Entry 3FU7 (X-ray diffraction, 1.67 A resolution); this record covers chains A and B.

== Chain A ==
Protein: Laccase-1
From: Melanocarpus albomyces
Notes: EC 1.10.3.2
Reference sequence: Q70KY3 (LAC1_MELAO); residues 1-559 here correspond to UniProt positions 51-609 (UniProt number = residue number + 50)
Chain sequence (559 residues; numbered 1 to 559; the number before each row is that of its first residue):
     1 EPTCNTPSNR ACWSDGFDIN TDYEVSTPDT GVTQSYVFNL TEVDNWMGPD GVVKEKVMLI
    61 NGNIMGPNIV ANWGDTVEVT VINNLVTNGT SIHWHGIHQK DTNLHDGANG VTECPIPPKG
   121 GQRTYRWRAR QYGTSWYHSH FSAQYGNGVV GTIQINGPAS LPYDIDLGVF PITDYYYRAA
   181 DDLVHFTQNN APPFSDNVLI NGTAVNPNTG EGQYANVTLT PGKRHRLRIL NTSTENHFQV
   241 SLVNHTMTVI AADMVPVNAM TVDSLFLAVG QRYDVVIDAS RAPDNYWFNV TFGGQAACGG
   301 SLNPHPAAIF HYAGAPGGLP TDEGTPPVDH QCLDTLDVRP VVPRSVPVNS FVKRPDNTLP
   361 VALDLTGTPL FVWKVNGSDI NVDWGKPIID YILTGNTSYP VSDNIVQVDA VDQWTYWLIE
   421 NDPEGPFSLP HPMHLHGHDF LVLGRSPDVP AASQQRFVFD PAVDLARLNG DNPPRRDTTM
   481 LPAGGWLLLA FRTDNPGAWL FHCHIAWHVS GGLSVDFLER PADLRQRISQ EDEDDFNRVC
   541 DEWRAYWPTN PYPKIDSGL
Modified positions: His-98 (3-(2-oxo-2h-imidazol-4-yl)-l-alanine; OHI)
Swiss-Prot annotation at these positions:
  - binding site (Cu cation): His-93, His-95, His-138, His-140, His-431, His-434, His-436, His-502, Cys-503, His-504, His-508
  - glycosylation (N-linked (GlcNAc...) asparagine): Asn-39, Asn-88, Asn-201, Asn-216, Asn-244, Asn-289, Asn-376, Asn-396
Disulfide bonds: Cys-114/Cys-540, Cys-298/Cys-332
Glycans and other covalent adducts: glycan linked to Asn-39, Asn-88, Asn-396; N-acetylglucosamine (NAG) linked to Asn-201, Asn-216, Asn-289, Asn-376
Ion coordination: Cu ion site 1: His-93, His-434; Cu ion site 2: His-95, His-138, His-504 (together with oxygen molecule); Cu ion site 3: His-140, His-436, His-502 (together with oxygen molecule); Cu ion site 4: His-431, His-508
Ligand contacts:
  - 2,6-dimethoxyphenol / 4-(2,6-dimethoxyphenoxy)-2,6-dimethoxyphenol / 2,6-dimethoxycyclohexa-2,5-diene-1,4-dione: Ala-191, Pro-192, Glu-235, Ala-296, Leu-363, Phe-371, Trp-373, Phe-427, Leu-429, His-508
  - oxygen molecule (OXY): His-93, His-95, His-138, His-140, His-434, His-436, His-502, His-504

== Chain B ==
Protein: Laccase-1
From: Melanocarpus albomyces
Notes: EC 1.10.3.2
Reference sequence: Q70KY3 (LAC1_MELAO); residues 1-559 here correspond to UniProt positions 51-609 (UniProt number = residue number + 50)
Chain sequence (559 residues; row label = number of the first residue in the row):
     1 EPTCNTPSNR ACWSDGFDIN TDYEVSTPDT GVTQSYVFNL TEVDNWMGPD GVVKEKVMLI
    61 NGNIMGPNIV ANWGDTVEVT VINNLVTNGT SIHWHGIHQK DTNLHDGANG VTECPIPPKG
   121 GQRTYRWRAR QYGTSWYHSH FSAQYGNGVV GTIQINGPAS LPYDIDLGVF PITDYYYRAA
   181 DDLVHFTQNN APPFSDNVLI NGTAVNPNTG EGQYANVTLT PGKRHRLRIL NTSTENHFQV
   241 SLVNHTMTVI AADMVPVNAM TVDSLFLAVG QRYDVVIDAS RAPDNYWFNV TFGGQAACGG
   301 SLNPHPAAIF HYAGAPGGLP TDEGTPPVDH QCLDTLDVRP VVPRSVPVNS FVKRPDNTLP
   361 VALDLTGTPL FVWKVNGSDI NVDWGKPIID YILTGNTSYP VSDNIVQVDA VDQWTYWLIE
   421 NDPEGPFSLP HPMHLHGHDF LVLGRSPDVP AASQQRFVFD PAVDLARLNG DNPPRRDTTM
   481 LPAGGWLLLA FRTDNPGAWL FHCHIAWHVS GGLSVDFLER PADLRQRISQ EDEDDFNRVC
   541 DEWRAYWPTN PYPKIDSGL
Swiss-Prot annotation at these positions:
  - binding site (Cu cation): His-93, His-95, His-138, His-140, His-431, His-434, His-436, His-502, Cys-503, His-504, His-508
  - glycosylation (N-linked (GlcNAc...) asparagine): Asn-39, Asn-88, Asn-201, Asn-216, Asn-244, Asn-289, Asn-376, Asn-396
Disulfide bonds: Cys-4/Cys-12, Cys-114/Cys-540, Cys-298/Cys-332
Glycans and other covalent adducts: N-acetylglucosamine (NAG) linked to Asn-39, Asn-201, Asn-216, Asn-289, Asn-376, Asn-396; glycan linked to Asn-88
Ion coordination: Cu ion site 1: His-93, His-434; Cu ion site 2: His-95, His-138, His-504; Cu ion site 3: His-140, His-436, His-502 (together with oxygen molecule); Cu ion site 4: His-431, His-508
Ligand contacts:
  - 2,6-dimethoxyphenol / 4-(2,6-dimethoxyphenoxy)-2,6-dimethoxyphenol / 2,6-dimethoxycyclohexa-2,5-diene-1,4-dione: Ala-191, Leu-365, Phe-371, Phe-427, Gln-454
  - oxygen molecule (OXY): His-93, His-95, His-138, His-140, His-434, His-436, His-502, His-504

== Interface between chain A and chain B ==
Residue-residue contacts (29; chain A residue first):
  Asn-189(A) / Pro-426(B)
  Asn-190(A) / Gly-425(B)
  Asn-190(A) / Pro-426(B)
  Asn-190(A) / Arg-456(B)  hydrogen bond
  Ala-191(A) / Pro-426(B)  hydrogen bond (backbone-backbone)
  Ala-191(A) / Phe-427(B)  hydrophobic
  Ala-191(A) / Gln-454(B)
  Phe-194(A) / Ala-452(B)
  Phe-194(A) / Ser-453(B)
  Gln-295(A) / Phe-194(B)
  Gln-295(A) / Gln-295(B)
  Gln-295(A) / Ala-296(B)  hydrogen bond (side chain-backbone)
  Ala-296(A) / Gln-295(B)
  Ala-296(A) / Ala-452(B)  hydrophobic
  Leu-302(A) / Gln-455(B)
  Leu-370(A) / Pro-426(B)  hydrophobic
  Phe-371(A) / Pro-426(B)  hydrophobic
  Gly-425(A) / Asn-190(B)
  Pro-426(A) / Asn-189(B)
  Pro-426(A) / Asn-190(B)
  Pro-426(A) / Ala-191(B)  hydrogen bond (backbone-backbone)
  Pro-426(A) / Leu-370(B)  hydrophobic
  Pro-450(A) / Phe-194(B)  hydrophobic
  Ala-452(A) / Phe-194(B)
  Ala-452(A) / Ala-296(B)  hydrophobic
  Ser-453(A) / Pro-193(B)
  Ser-453(A) / Phe-194(B)
  Gln-455(A) / Leu-302(B)
  Arg-456(A) / Asn-190(B)  hydrogen bond
Also at the interface, not in a pair above, chain A (21 interface residues in all): Phe-186, Pro-193, Pro-326, Phe-427, Gln-454
Also at the interface, not in a pair above, chain B (23 interface residues in all): Phe-186, Pro-192, Pro-326, Leu-365, Phe-371, Pro-450

== Overview ==
The interface between chain A and chain B involves 21 residues on one side and 23 on the other; the contacts
include 5 hydrogen bonds. Polar contacts include Asn-190(A)/Arg-456(B), Gln-295(A)/Ala-296(B) and
Arg-456(A)/Asn-190(B). 2,6-dimethoxyphenol / 4-(2,6-dimethoxyphenoxy)-2,6-dimethoxyphenol /
2,6-dimethoxycyclohexa-2,5-diene-1,4-dione is bound between chain A and chain B.
Here chain A is Laccase-1 and chain B is Laccase-1, both from Melanocarpus albomyces. Entry 3FU7 (Melanocarpus
albomyces laccase crystal soaked (4 sec) with 2,6-dimethoxyphenol) was determined by X-ray diffraction,
deposited together with 3FU9.
